Entry 5HYF (X-ray diffraction, 1.80 A resolution); this record covers chain A.

[Chain A]
Name: Ig gamma-1 chain C region
Source organism: Homo sapiens
UniProt: P01857 (IGHG1_HUMAN); residues 221-447 here correspond to UniProt positions 104-330 (UniProt number = residue number - 117)
Amino-acid sequence (227 residues; each row starts with the number of its first residue):
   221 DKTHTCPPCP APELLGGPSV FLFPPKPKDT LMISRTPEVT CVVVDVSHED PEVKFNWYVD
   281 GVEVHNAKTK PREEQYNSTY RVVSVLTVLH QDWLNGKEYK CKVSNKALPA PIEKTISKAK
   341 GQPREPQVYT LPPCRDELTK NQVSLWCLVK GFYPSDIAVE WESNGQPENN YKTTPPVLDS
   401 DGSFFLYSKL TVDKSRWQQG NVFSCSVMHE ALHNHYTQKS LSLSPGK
Not modelled in the structure: 221-234, 444-447
Disulfides: C261-C321, C367-C425
Covalently attached groups: glycan linked to N297
Sequence notes: engineered mutation C354 (Ser237 in P01857), W366 (Thr249 in P01857)
Swiss-Prot annotation at these positions:
  - glycosylation: N297 (N-linked (GlcNAc...) (complex) asparagine)

[In short]
Covalently linked N-acetylglucosamine: at N297.
Chain A is Ig gamma-1 chain C region (Homo sapiens); the structure, Glycosylated Knob-Knob Fc fragment
(P6122), was determined by X-ray diffraction (same publication as 5HY9, 5HYE and 5HYI).
